6T8O - chains A and B of the 8 polymer chains in the assembly; structure by electron microscopy, 3.99 A resolution.

== Chain A (and B) ==
Molecule: DNA translocase FtsK
Source organism: Pseudomonas aeruginosa PAO1
Notes: fragment: Motor domain, residues 247-728; chain B of this document is another copy of the same molecule, construct and numbering; everything in this record applies to it too
UniProt: Q9I0M3 (FTSK_PSEAE); residues 247-728 here = UniProt positions 247-728
Amino-acid sequence (491 residues; each row starts with the number of its first residue):
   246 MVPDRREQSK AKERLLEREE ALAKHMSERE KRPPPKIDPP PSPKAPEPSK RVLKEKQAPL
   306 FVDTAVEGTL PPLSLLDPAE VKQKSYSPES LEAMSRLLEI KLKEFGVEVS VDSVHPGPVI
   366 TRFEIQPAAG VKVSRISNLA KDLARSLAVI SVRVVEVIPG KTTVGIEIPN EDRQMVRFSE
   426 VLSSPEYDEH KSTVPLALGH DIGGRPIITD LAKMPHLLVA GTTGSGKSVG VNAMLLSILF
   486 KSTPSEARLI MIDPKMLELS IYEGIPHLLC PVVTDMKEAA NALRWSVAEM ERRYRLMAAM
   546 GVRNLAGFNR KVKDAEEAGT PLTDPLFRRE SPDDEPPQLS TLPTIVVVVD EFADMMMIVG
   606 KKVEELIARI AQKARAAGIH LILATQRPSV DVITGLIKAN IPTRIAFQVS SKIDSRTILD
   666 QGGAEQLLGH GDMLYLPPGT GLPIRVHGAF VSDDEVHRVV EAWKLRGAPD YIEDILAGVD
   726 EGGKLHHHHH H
Disordered / not traced: 246-314, 571-582, 722-736 (chain B: 246-314, 571-585, 722-736)
Sequence notes: initiating methionine (246); expression tag (729-736)
Small-molecule neighbours: ADP (adenosine-5'-diphosphate): M420, T467, T468, G469, S470, G471, K472, S473, V474, Q631, H675, G676, G693, A694, F695
UniProt features mapped onto this chain:
  - binding site (ATP): G469 to V474, H675, G693, A694

== Interface between chain A and chain B ==
Residue-residue contacts (28):
  P372(A) with R390(B)
  A374(A) with E349(B)
  G375(A) with E349(B); F350(B)
  V376(A) with F350(B)
  K377(A) with D387(B)
  V378(A) with D387(B); R390(B)
  K406(A) with R390(B)
  T407(A) with R390(B), hydrogen bond (backbone-side chain); A393(B)
  T408(A) with R390(B)
  V409(A) with R390(B)
  A543(A) with M501(B), hydrophobic
  V547(A) with L502(B)
  R548(A) with L502(B); I506(B); D698(B), salt bridge
  R614(A) with D599(B)
  Q617(A) with K500(B); E596(B), hydrogen bond; Q631(B)
  K618(A) with P499(B); M501(B)
  L641(A) with R632(B)
  A644(A) with T467(B)
  N645(A) with R632(B)
  P647(A) with T468(B)
Also at the interface, not in a pair above, chain A (24 interface residues in all): Q371, E401, Y539, N549
Also at the interface, not in a pair above, chain B (21 interface residues in all): N383, L384, K386, I603

== Overview ==
24 residues of chain A face 21 of chain B across their interface; the contacts include 2 hydrogen bonds and 1
salt bridge. Polar contacts include R548(A)-D698(B), T407(A)-R390(B) and Q617(A)-E596(B). Bound to chain A:
ADP. From UniProt: 9 ATP-binding residues on chain A.
Chain A and chain B are both DNA translocase FtsK (Pseudomonas aeruginosa PAO1); the structure, Stalled FtsK
motor domain bound to dsDNA end, was determined by electron microscopy, deposited together with 6T8B and 6T8G.
